Entry 3CHS (X-ray diffraction, 2.55 A resolution); this record covers chain A.

[Chain A]
Protein: Leukotriene A-4 hydrolase
Organism: Homo sapiens
Notes: EC 3.3.2.6
UniProt: P09960 (LKHA4_HUMAN); residues 1-610 here correspond to UniProt positions 2-611 (UniProt number = residue number + 1)
Amino-acid sequence (610 residues; numbered 1 to 610; the number before each row is that of its first residue):
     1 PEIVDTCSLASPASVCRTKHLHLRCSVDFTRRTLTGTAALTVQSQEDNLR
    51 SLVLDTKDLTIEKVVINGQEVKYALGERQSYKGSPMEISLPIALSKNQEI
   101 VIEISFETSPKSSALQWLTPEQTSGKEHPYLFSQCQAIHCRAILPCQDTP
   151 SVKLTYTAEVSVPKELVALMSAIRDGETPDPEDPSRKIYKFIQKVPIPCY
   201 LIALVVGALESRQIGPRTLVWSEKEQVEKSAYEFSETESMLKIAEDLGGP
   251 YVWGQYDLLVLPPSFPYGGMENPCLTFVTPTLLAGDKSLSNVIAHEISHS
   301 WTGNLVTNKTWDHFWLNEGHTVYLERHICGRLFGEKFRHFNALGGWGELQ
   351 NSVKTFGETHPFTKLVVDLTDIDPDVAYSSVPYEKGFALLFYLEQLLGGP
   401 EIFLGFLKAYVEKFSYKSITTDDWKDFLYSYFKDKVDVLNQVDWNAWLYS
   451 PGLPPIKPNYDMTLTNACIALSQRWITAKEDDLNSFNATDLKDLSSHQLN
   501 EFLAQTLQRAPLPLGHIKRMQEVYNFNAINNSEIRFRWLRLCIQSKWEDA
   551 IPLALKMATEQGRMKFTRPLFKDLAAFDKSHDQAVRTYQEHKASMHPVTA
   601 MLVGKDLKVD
Metal / ion sites: Zn2+: His-295, His-299, Glu-318 (together with 4BU); ytterbium (III) ion near Asp-426 (its only coordinating residue here)
Residues lining bound ligands: 4BU ((2S)-2-amino-5-[[4-[(2S)-2-hydroxy-2-phenyl-ethoxy]phenyl]amino]-5-oxo-pentanoic acid): Gln-136, Ala-137, Tyr-267, Gly-269, Met-270, Glu-271, His-295, Glu-296, His-299, Trp-311, Asp-312, Phe-314, Glu-318, Leu-365, Val-367, Leu-369, Pro-374, Asp-375, Ala-377, Tyr-378, Pro-382, Tyr-383
UniProt features mapped onto this chain:
  - active site: Glu-296 (Proton acceptor), Tyr-383 (Proton donor)
  - binding site (a peptide): Gln-134 to Gln-136, Pro-266 to Glu-271, Arg-563 to Lys-565
  - binding site (Zn(2+)): His-295, His-299, Glu-318
  - site: Glu-271 (Pro-Gly-Pro binding), Asp-375 (Essential for epoxide hydrolase activity, but not for aminopeptidase activity), Tyr-378 (Covalently modified during suicide inhibition by leukotrienes), Gly-562 (Pro-Gly-Pro binding)
  - modified residue: Lys-72 (N6-acetyllysine), Lys-336 (N6-acetyllysine), Lys-413 (N6-acetyllysine), Ser-415 (Phosphoserine), Lys-572 (N6-acetyllysine)

[In short]
Bound to chain A: compound 4BU. The Zn2+ site is built by His-295, His-299 and Glu-318. UniProt lists
active-site residues Glu-296 and Tyr-383, 12 peptide-binding residues and 3 Zn2+-binding residues.
Chain A is Leukotriene A-4 hydrolase (Homo sapiens); the structure, Crystal structure of leukotriene A4
hydrolase in complex with (2S)-2-amino-5-[[4-[(2S)-2-hydroxy-2-phenyl-ethoxy]phenyl]amino]-5-oxo-pentanoic
acid, was determined by X-ray diffraction (same publication as 3CHO, 3CHP, 3CHQ and 3CHR).
